Entry 1ZHB (X-ray diffraction, 2.70 A resolution); this record covers chains A and C of the 3 polymer chains in the assembly.

# Chain A
Protein: H-2 class I histocompatibility antigen, D-B alpha chain
Organism: Mus musculus
Notes: fragment: EXTRAcellular part
UniProt: P01899 (HA11_MOUSE); residues 1-276 here correspond to UniProt positions 25-300 (UniProt number = residue number + 24)
Sequence (276 residues; numbered 1 to 276; the number before each row is that of its first residue):
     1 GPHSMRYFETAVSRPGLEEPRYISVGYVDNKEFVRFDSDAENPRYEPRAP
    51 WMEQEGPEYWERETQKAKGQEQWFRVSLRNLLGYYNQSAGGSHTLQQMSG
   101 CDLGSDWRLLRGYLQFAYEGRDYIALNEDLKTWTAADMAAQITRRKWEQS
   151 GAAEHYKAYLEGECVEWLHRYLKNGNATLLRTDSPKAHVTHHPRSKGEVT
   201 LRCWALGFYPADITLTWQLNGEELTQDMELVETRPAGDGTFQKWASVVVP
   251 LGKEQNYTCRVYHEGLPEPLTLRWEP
Not modelled in the structure: 1, 275-276
Disulfide bonds: Cys101-Cys164, Cys203-Cys259

# Chain C
Protein: 9-mer peptide from Dopamine beta-monooxygenase
Notes: EC 1.14.17.1
UniProt: Q05754 (DOPO_RAT); residues 1-9 here correspond to UniProt positions 556-564 (UniProt number = residue number + 555)
Sequence (9 residues; row label = number of the first residue in the row):
     1 KALYNYAPI

# Interface between chain A and chain C
Contacting residue pairs (49):
  Met5(A) - Lys1(C)
  Tyr7(A) - Lys1(C)  hydrogen bond (side chain-backbone)
  Tyr7(A) - Ala2(C)
  Arg62(A) - Lys1(C)
  Glu63(A) - Lys1(C)
  Glu63(A) - Ala2(C)  hydrogen bond (side chain-backbone)
  Lys66(A) - Lys1(C)
  Lys66(A) - Ala2(C)
  Lys66(A) - Tyr4(C)
  Gln70(A) - Leu3(C)
  Gln70(A) - Tyr4(C)
  Gln70(A) - Asn5(C)  hydrogen bond (side chain-backbone)
  Trp73(A) - Asn5(C)
  Trp73(A) - Tyr6(C)  hydrogen bond (side chain-backbone)
  Trp73(A) - Ala7(C)  hydrogen bond (side chain-backbone)
  Trp73(A) - Pro8(C)
  Trp73(A) - Ile9(C)  hydrophobic
  Val76(A) - Pro8(C)  hydrophobic
  Ser77(A) - Pro8(C)
  Ser77(A) - Ile9(C)  hydrogen bond (side chain-backbone)
  Asn80(A) - Ile9(C)  hydrogen bond (side chain-backbone)
  Leu81(A) - Ile9(C)  hydrophobic
  Tyr84(A) - Ile9(C)  hydrogen bond (side chain-backbone)
  Leu95(A) - Ile9(C)  hydrophobic
  Gln97(A) - Leu3(C)
  Gln97(A) - Asn5(C)  hydrogen bond
  Ser99(A) - Leu3(C)
  Phe116(A) - Asn5(C)
  Tyr123(A) - Ile9(C)  hydrophobic
  Thr143(A) - Ile9(C)
  Lys146(A) - Ala7(C)
  Lys146(A) - Pro8(C)  hydrogen bond (side chain-backbone)
  Trp147(A) - Ala7(C)
  Trp147(A) - Pro8(C)  hydrogen bond (side chain-backbone)
  Trp147(A) - Ile9(C)  hydrophobic
  Ser150(A) - Tyr6(C)  hydrogen bond (backbone-side chain)
  Gly151(A) - Tyr6(C)
  Ala152(A) - Tyr6(C)  hydrophobic
  His155(A) - Tyr4(C)  hydrogen bond (side chain-backbone)
  His155(A) - Asn5(C)
  His155(A) - Tyr6(C)
  Tyr156(A) - Leu3(C)  hydrophobic
  Tyr156(A) - Asn5(C)
  Tyr156(A) - Tyr6(C)  hydrogen bond (side chain-backbone)
  Tyr159(A) - Lys1(C)  hydrogen bond (side chain-backbone)
  Tyr159(A) - Leu3(C)
  Glu163(A) - Lys1(C)  salt bridge
  Trp167(A) - Lys1(C)
  Tyr171(A) - Lys1(C)  hydrogen bond (side chain-backbone)
Also at the interface, not in a pair above, chain A (32 interface residues in all): Tyr45, Phe74, Leu114

# Summary
32 residues of chain A face 9 of chain C across their interface, with 16 hydrogen bonds and 1 salt bridge.
Polar contacts include Glu163(A)-Lys1(C), Tyr7(A)-Lys1(C) and Glu63(A)-Ala2(C).
Here chain A is H-2 class I histocompatibility antigen, D-B alpha chain (Mus musculus) and chain C is a 9-mer
peptide from Dopamine beta-monooxygenase. Entry 1ZHB (Crystal Structure Of The Murine Class I Major
Histocompatibility Complex Of H-2Db, B2-Microglobulin, and a 9-Residue ...) was determined by X-ray
diffraction.
